1S3B - chains A and B; structure by X-ray diffraction, 1.65 A resolution.

[Chain A (and B)]
Name: Amine oxidase [flavin-containing] B
Source organism: Homo sapiens
Notes: EC 1.4.3.4; chain B of this document is another copy of the same molecule, construct and numbering; everything in this record applies to it too
Reference sequence: P27338 (AOFB_HUMAN); residues 1-520 here correspond to UniProt positions 0-519 (UniProt number = residue number - 1)
Sequence (520 residues; numbered 1 to 520; the number before each row is that of its first residue):
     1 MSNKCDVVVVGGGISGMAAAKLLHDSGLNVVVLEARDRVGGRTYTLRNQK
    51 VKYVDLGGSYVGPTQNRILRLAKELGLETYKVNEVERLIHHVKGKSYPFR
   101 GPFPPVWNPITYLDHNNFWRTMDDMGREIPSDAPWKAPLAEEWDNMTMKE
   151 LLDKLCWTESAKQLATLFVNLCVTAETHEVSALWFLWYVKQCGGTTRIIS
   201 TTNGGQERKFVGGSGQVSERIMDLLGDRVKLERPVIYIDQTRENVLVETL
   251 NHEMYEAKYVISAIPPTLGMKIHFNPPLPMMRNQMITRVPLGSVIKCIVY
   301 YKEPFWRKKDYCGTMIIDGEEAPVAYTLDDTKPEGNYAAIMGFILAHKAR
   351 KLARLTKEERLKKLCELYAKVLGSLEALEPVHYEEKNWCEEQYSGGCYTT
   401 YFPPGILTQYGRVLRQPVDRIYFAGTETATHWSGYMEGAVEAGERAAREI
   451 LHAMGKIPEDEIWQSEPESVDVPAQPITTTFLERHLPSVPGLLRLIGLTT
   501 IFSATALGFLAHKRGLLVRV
Disordered / not traced: 1-2, 502-520 (chain B: 1-2, 497-520)
Covalent attachments: flavin-adenine dinucleotide (FAD) linked to Cys-397
Small-molecule neighbours: FAD / N-methyl-N-propargyl-1(R)-aminoindan: Val-10, Gly-11, Gly-12, Gly-13, Ile-14, Ser-15, Gly-16, Leu-33, Glu-34, Ala-35, Arg-36, Gly-40, Gly-41, Arg-42, Thr-43, Leu-56, Gly-57, Gly-58, Ser-59, Tyr-60, Leu-171, Cys-172, Ile-198, Ile-199, Gln-206, Arg-233, Pro-234, Val-235, Ala-263, Ile-264, Pro-265, Leu-268, Lys-271, Ile-272, Val-294, Lys-296, Tyr-326, Phe-343, Trp-388, Tyr-393, Tyr-398, Gly-425, Thr-426, Gly-434, Tyr-435, Met-436, Glu-437, Ala-439

[How chain A and chain B interact]
Residue-residue contacts - 93 pairs, chain A then chain B:
  Asn-145(A) with Lys-149(B); His-178(B), hydrogen bond
  Glu-150(A) with Glu-150(B)
  His-178(A) with Asn-145(B), hydrogen bond; Pro-404(B); Gly-405(B)
  Glu-179(A) with Pro-404(B)
  Pro-234(A) with His-273(B)
  Val-235(A) with His-273(B)
  Ile-236(A) with Ile-236(B), hydrophobic; His-273(B)
  Tyr-237(A) with Leu-250(B), hydrophobic
  Glu-248(A) with His-252(B), salt bridge
  Leu-250(A) with Tyr-237(B), hydrophobic
  His-252(A) with Glu-248(B), salt bridge; His-252(B)
  Thr-267(A) with Met-270(B); Thr-287(B)
  Leu-268(A) with Met-270(B), hydrophobic
  Met-270(A) with Thr-267(B); Leu-268(B), hydrophobic; Met-270(B), hydrophobic; Lys-271(B), hydrogen bond (backbone-side chain)
  Lys-271(A) with Met-270(B), hydrogen bond (side chain-backbone); Ile-272(B), hydrogen bond (side chain-backbone); His-273(B), hydrogen bond (backbone-side chain)
  Ile-272(A) with Lys-271(B), hydrogen bond (backbone-side chain)
  His-273(A) with Pro-234(B); Val-235(B); Ile-236(B); Lys-271(B), hydrogen bond (side chain-backbone); Gln-392(B); Tyr-393(B), hydrogen bond
  Phe-274(A) with Gln-392(B), hydrogen bond (backbone-side chain)
  Met-280(A) with Ala-353(B), hydrophobic; Asn-387(B), hydrogen bond; Cys-389(B), hydrophobic; Glu-390(B)
  Met-281(A) with Arg-350(B)
  Asn-283(A) with Cys-389(B), hydrogen bond (side chain-backbone); Glu-390(B); Glu-391(B), hydrogen bond (side chain-backbone); Gln-392(B)
  Gln-284(A) with Leu-291(B); Gly-292(B), hydrogen bond (side chain-backbone); Ser-293(B), hydrogen bond; Cys-389(B), hydrogen bond; Gly-395(B), hydrogen bond (side chain-backbone); Gly-396(B)
  Thr-287(A) with Thr-287(B); Pro-290(B)
  Arg-288(A) with Pro-290(B); Leu-291(B), hydrogen bond (side chain-backbone); Ser-293(B); Tyr-401(B)
  Pro-290(A) with Thr-287(B); Arg-288(B)
  Leu-291(A) with Gln-284(B); Arg-288(B), hydrogen bond (backbone-side chain)
  Gly-292(A) with Gln-284(B), hydrogen bond (backbone-side chain)
  Ser-293(A) with Gln-284(B), hydrogen bond; Arg-288(B); Tyr-410(B)
  His-347(A) with Gln-409(B)
  Arg-350(A) with Met-281(B); Gln-409(B), hydrogen bond; Tyr-410(B), hydrogen bond
  Ala-353(A) with Met-280(B), hydrophobic
  Asn-387(A) with Met-280(B), hydrogen bond
  Cys-389(A) with Met-280(B), hydrophobic; Asn-283(B), hydrogen bond (backbone-side chain); Gln-284(B)
  Glu-390(A) with Met-280(B); Asn-283(B)
  Glu-391(A) with Asn-283(B), hydrogen bond (backbone-side chain)
  Gln-392(A) with Ile-272(B); His-273(B); Phe-274(B), hydrogen bond (side chain-backbone); Asn-283(B)
  Tyr-393(A) with His-273(B), hydrogen bond
  Gly-395(A) with Gln-284(B), hydrogen bond (backbone-side chain)
  Gly-396(A) with Gln-284(B)
  Tyr-401(A) with Arg-288(B); Ile-406(B)
  Pro-404(A) with His-178(B); Glu-179(B); Pro-404(B), hydrophobic
  Gly-405(A) with His-178(B)
  Ile-406(A) with Tyr-401(B)
  Gln-409(A) with His-347(B); Arg-350(B), hydrogen bond
  Tyr-410(A) with Ser-293(B), hydrogen bond; Arg-350(B), hydrogen bond
Also at the interface, not in a pair above, chain A (50 interface residues in all): Thr-147, Lys-149, Pro-277, Leu-278, Pro-403
Also at the interface, not in a pair above, chain B (51 interface residues in all): Thr-147, Pro-277, Leu-278, Val-289, Pro-403

[Summary]
Chain A and chain B form an interface of 50 and 51 residues respectively; the contacts include 32 hydrogen
bonds and 2 salt bridges. Polar pairs include Glu-248(A)/His-252(B), Asn-145(A)/His-178(B) and
Met-270(A)/Lys-271(B). Chain A binds FAD / N-methyl-N-propargyl-1(R)-aminoindan.
Chain A and chain B are both Amine oxidase [flavin-containing] B (Homo sapiens); the structure, Crystal
structure of MAOB in complex with N-methyl-N-propargyl-1(R)-aminoindan, was determined by X-ray diffraction
together with 1S2Q, 1S2Y and 1S3E from the same study.
